Entry 7W5Y (electron microscopy, 4.20 A resolution (low resolution: residue-level contacts below are approximate; hydrogen-bond / salt-bridge calls are withheld)); this record covers chains A and 2 of the 9 polymer chains in the assembly.

== Chain A ==
Protein: DNA-directed RNA polymerase subunit alpha
Source organism: Escherichia coli K-12
Notes: EC 2.7.7.6
UniProtKB: P0A7Z4 (RPOA_ECOLI); the author numbering skips numbers that UniProt does not, so the offset changes along the chain: 1-235 = UniProt 1-235; 565-658 = UniProt 236-329
Amino-acid sequence (329 residues; row label = number of the first residue in the row; note: 329 numbers in that range are skipped by the numbering (no residue carries them; nothing is unmodelled there)):
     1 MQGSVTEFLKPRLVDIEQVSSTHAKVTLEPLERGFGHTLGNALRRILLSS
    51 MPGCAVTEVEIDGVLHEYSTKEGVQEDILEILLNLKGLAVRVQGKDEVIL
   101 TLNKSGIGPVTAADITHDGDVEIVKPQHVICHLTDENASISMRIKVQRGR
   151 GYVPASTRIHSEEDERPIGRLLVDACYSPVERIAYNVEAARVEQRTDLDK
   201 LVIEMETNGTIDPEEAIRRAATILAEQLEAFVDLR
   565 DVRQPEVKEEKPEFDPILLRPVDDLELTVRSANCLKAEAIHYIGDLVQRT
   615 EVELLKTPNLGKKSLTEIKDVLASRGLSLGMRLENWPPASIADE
Disordered / not traced: 1-5, 565-578, 624-628, 654-658
Curated features (UniProtKB/Swiss-Prot):
  - region: Glu162 to Glu165 (Required for interaction with Crp at class II promoters)
  - modified residue: Arg594 (ADP-ribosylarginine), Lys626 (N6-acetyllysine), Lys627 (N6-acetyllysine)
What the authors report for this chain:
  - contacts within the chain: Leu582-Leu647 (hydrophobic contact), Met645-Leu647 (hydrophobic contact)
  - mutagenesis - D579A, W650A, P651A: decreased binding to SoxS-TAC
  - mutagenesis - D579A, I581A, L582A, R594A, L647A, E648A, W650A, P651A: decreased binding to Regulatory protein SoxS

== Chain 2 ==
Molecule: fpr promoter DNA reverse strand
Sequence (86 nucleotides; each row starts with the number of its first residue):
     2 TGCATCCGTGAGTCGAGGGTAATAAGTTCTCCGAACAAAAAAATTCCAGT
    52 CCCGAAGGACTGGAAGGCTCAATCGATCAAATCAAT
Disordered / not traced: 85-87

== Interface between chain A and chain 2 ==
Contacting residue pairs (6):
  Arg594(A) - DA56(2)
  Leu619(A) - DG59(2)
  Pro622(A) - DA57(2)
  Asn623(A) - DA57(2)
  Leu629(A) - DG58(2)
  Glu631(A) - DA57(2)
Interface residues without a listed pair, chain A (8 interface residues in all): Thr592, Thr621

== In short ==
Chain A and chain 2 form an interface of 8 and 4 residues respectively. From the paper: D579A, I581A and L582A
of chain A, among others, reduce binding to Regulatory protein SoxS; contacts within the chain involving
Leu582(A), Leu647(A) and Met645(A); 8 substitutions were tested in all.
Here chain A is DNA-directed RNA polymerase subunit alpha (Escherichia coli K-12) and chain 2 is fpr promoter
DNA reverse strand. Entry 7W5Y (Cryo-EM structure of SoxS-dependent transcription activation complex with fpr
promoter DNA) was determined by electron microscopy, deposited together with 7W5W and 7W5X.
